8FMZ - chains B and A of the 6 polymer chains in the assembly; structure by electron microscopy, 2.59 A resolution.

# Chain B
Name: MiniGq
Source organism: Escherichia coli
Amino-acid sequence (246 residues; each row starts with the number of its first residue):
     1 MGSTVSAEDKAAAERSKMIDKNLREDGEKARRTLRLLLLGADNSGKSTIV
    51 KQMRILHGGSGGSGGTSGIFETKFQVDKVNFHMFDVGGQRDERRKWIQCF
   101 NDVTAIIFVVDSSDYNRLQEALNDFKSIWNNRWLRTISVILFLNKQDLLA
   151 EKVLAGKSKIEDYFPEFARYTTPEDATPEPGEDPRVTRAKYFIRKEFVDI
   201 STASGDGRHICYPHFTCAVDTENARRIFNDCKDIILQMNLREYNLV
Disordered / not traced: 1-4, 52-67, 88-91, 175

# Chain A
Name: Neurotensin receptor type 1
Source organism: Rattus norvegicus
UniProt: P20789 (NTR1_RAT); residue numbers follow UniProt; this construct covers 43-420
Amino-acid sequence (405 residues; numbered 16 to 420; the number before each row is that of its first residue):
    16 MHHHHHHHHHHSDLEVLFQGPLGSGAPTSESDTAGPNSDLDVNTDIYSKV
    66 LVTAIYLALFVVGTVGNSVTLFTLARKKSLQSLQSTVHYHLGSLALSDLL
   116 ILLLAMPVELYNFIWVHHPWAFGDAGCRGYYFLRDACTYATALNVASLSV
   166 ERYLAICHPFKAKTLMSRSRTKKFISAIWLASALLAIPMLFTMGLQNRSA
   216 DGTHPGGLVCTPIVDTATVKVVIQVNTFMSFLFPMLVISILNTVIANKLT
   266 VMVHQAAEQGRVCTVGTHNGLEHSTFNMTIEPGRVQALRHGVLVLRAVVI
   316 AFVVCWLPYHVRRLMFCYISDEQWTTFLFDFYHYFYMLTNALFYASSAIN
   366 PILYNLVSANFRQVFLSTLACLCPGWRHRRKKRPTFSRKPNSMSSNHAFS
   416 TSATR
Disordered / not traced: 16-51, 91-99, 216, 268-302, 377-420
Cystine bridges: C142-C225
Differences from the reference sequence: expression tag (16-42); engineered mutation L86 (Ala in P20789), A215 (Gly in P20789), A360 (Val in P20789)
Curated features (UniProtKB/Swiss-Prot):
  - region: V326 to Y349 (Neurotensin binding)
  - lipidation (S-palmitoyl cysteine): C386, C388
  - mutagenesis: E166 (E166A: Abolishes signaling via G-proteins; when associated with A-310 and A-358), L310 (L310A: Abolishes signaling via G-proteins; when associated with A-166 and A-358), F358 (F358A: Abolishes signaling via G-proteins; when associated with A-166 and A-310)
Reported in the primary citation:
  - mutagenesis - F358A: increased signaling (citing earlier work)

# Interface between chain B and chain A
Contacting residue pairs (32; chain B residue first):
  R31(B) - K178(A)
  L34(B) - F175(A)  hydrophobic
  L34(B) - K178(A)
  F228(B) - F175(A)  hydrophobic
  K232(B) - P174(A)
  K232(B) - F175(A)
  I235(B) - P174(A)  hydrophobic
  I235(B) - F175(A)  hydrophobic
  I235(B) - K178(A)
  L236(B) - I171(A)
  N239(B) - A170(A)  hydrogen bond (side chain-backbone)
  N239(B) - P174(A)
  L240(B) - I171(A)  hydrophobic
  L240(B) - L303(A)  hydrophobic
  E242(B) - S100(A)  hydrogen bond (side chain-backbone)
  E242(B) - V102(A)
  Y243(B) - V102(A)  hydrophobic
  Y243(B) - E166(A)
  Y243(B) - R167(A)  hydrogen bond (backbone-side chain)
  Y243(B) - A170(A)
  N244(B) - L106(A)
  N244(B) - R167(A)
  N244(B) - Y369(A)  hydrogen bond (side chain-backbone)
  N244(B) - N370(A)
  N244(B) - S373(A)  hydrogen bond (backbone-side chain)
  L245(B) - R167(A)
  L245(B) - I171(A)  hydrophobic
  L245(B) - H305(A)
  L245(B) - G306(A)
  L245(B) - L310(A)  hydrophobic
  L245(B) - S373(A)
  V246(B) - L303(A)  hydrophobic
Interface residues without a listed pair, chain B (17 interface residues in all): R32, V79, C231, Q237
Interface residues without a listed pair, chain A (23 interface residues in all): T101, T179, M181, L264, V309, A374
Interface features reported in the paper:
  - interface residues, chain B: E242(B), Y243(B), N244(B), V246(B)
  - interface residues, chain A: V102(A), E166(A), R167(A), A170(A), I171(A), P174(A), M181(A), L264(A), L303(A), H305(A), V309(A), L310(A), N370(A), S373(A)

# Overview
The interface between chain B and chain A involves 17 residues on one side and 23 on the other, with 5
hydrogen bonds. Polar contacts include N239(B)-A170(A), E242(B)-S100(A) and Y243(B)-R167(A). Curated
annotation (UniProt) lists 3 mutagenesis sites on chain A. From the paper: F358A of chain A increases
signaling; interface residues E242(B), Y243(B) and V102(A) among others.
Here chain B is MiniGq (Escherichia coli) and chain A is Neurotensin receptor type 1 (Rattus norvegicus).
Entry 8FMZ (Neurotensin receptor allosterism revealed in complex with a biased allosteric modulator) was
determined by electron microscopy together with 8FN0 and 8FN1 from the same study.
